1L3U - chains C and A of the 3 polymer chains in the assembly; structure by X-ray diffraction, 1.80 A resolution.

# Chain C
Molecule: 16-nt DNA strand
Sequence (16 nucleotides; numbered 0 to 15; the number before each row is that of its first residue; numbering starts at 0):
     0 GACGTACGTG ATCGCA
Unresolved in the structure: 0-2

# Chain A
Molecule: DNA Polymerase I
From: Geobacillus stearothermophilus
Notes: EC 2.7.7.7; fragment: Bacillus Fragment (analogous to the E. coli Klenow Fragment)
UniProt: P52026 (DPO1_BACST); numbering as in UniProt (aligned over 304-876)
Sequence (580 residues; row label = number of the first residue in the row):
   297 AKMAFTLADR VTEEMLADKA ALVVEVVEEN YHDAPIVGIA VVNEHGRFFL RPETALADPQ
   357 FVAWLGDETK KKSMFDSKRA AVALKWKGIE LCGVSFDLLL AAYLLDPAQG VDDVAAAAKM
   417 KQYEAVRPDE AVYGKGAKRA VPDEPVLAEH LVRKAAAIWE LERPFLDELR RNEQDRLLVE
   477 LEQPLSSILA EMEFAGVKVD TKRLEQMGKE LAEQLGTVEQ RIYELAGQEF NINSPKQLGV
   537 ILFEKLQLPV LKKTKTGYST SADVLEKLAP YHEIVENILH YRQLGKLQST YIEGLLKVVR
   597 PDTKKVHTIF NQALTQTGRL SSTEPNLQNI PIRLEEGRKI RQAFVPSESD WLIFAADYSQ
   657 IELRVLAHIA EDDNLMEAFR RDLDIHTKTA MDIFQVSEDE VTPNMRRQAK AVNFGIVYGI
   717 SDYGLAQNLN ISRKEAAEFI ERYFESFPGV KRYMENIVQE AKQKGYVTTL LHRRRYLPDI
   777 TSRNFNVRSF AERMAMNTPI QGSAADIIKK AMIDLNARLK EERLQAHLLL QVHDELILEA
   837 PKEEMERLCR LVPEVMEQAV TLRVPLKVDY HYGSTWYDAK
Bound ions: Mg2+: Asp653, Tyr654, Asp830
Reported in the primary citation:
  - binding site for the 16-nt DNA strand (chain C): Tyr714
  - conformationally variable residues (helix shift): Tyr714

# Chain C / chain A interface
Pairs across the interface - 45 pairs, chain C then chain A:
  DG3(C) - Ala707(A)  base contact
  DG3(C) - Gly711(A)  base contact
  DG3(C) - Tyr714(A)  sugar contact
  DG3(C) - Gly715(A)  base contact
  DG3(C) - Ile716(A)  base contact
  DG3(C) - Ser717(A)  hydrogen bond to the base
  DG3(C) - Gly720(A)  base contact
  DG3(C) - Leu721(A)  base contact
  DG3(C) - Asn724(A)  base contact
  DG3(C) - Arg789(A)  hydrogen bond to the phosphate
  DT4(C) - Tyr714(A)  stacking on the base
  DT4(C) - Phe786(A)  phosphate contact
  DT4(C) - Arg789(A)  salt bridge to the phosphate
  DT4(C) - Asn793(A)  sugar contact
  DT4(C) - Gln797(A)  hydrogen bond to the base
  DA5(C) - Gln612(A)  phosphate contact
  DA5(C) - Thr613(A)  sugar contact
  DA5(C) - Arg615(A)  base contact
  DA5(C) - Arg771(A)  salt bridge to the phosphate
  DA5(C) - Phe786(A)  phosphate contact
  DA5(C) - Met790(A)  phosphate contact
  DA5(C) - Gln797(A)  hydrogen bond to the sugar
  DC6(C) - Leu610(A)  sugar contact
  DC6(C) - Thr611(A)  phosphate contact
  DC6(C) - Gln612(A)  hydrogen bond to the phosphate
  DC6(C) - Ser617(A)  phosphate contact
  DG7(C) - Lys582(A)  base contact
  DG7(C) - Leu610(A)  phosphate contact
  DG7(C) - Ser617(A)  hydrogen bond to the phosphate
  DG7(C) - Ser618(A)  sugar contact
  DG7(C) - Thr619(A)  phosphate contact
  DG7(C) - Asn622(A)  hydrogen bond to the sugar
  DT8(C) - Thr619(A)  phosphate contact
  DT8(C) - Glu620(A)  hydrogen bond to the phosphate
  DG9(C) - Ser585(A)  phosphate contact
  DG9(C) - Thr586(A)  sugar contact
  DG9(C) - Gly590(A)  phosphate contact
  DA10(C) - Asn529(A)  phosphate contact
  DA10(C) - Ser585(A)  hydrogen bond to the phosphate
  DT11(C) - Asn527(A)  hydrogen bond to the phosphate
  DT11(C) - Asn529(A)  sugar contact
  DT11(C) - Ser530(A)  hydrogen bond to the phosphate
  DC12(C) - Ser530(A)  hydrogen bond to the phosphate
  DC12(C) - Gln533(A)  hydrogen bond to the phosphate
  DG13(C) - Lys532(A)  salt bridge to the phosphate
Other interface residues (no listed pair), chain A (36 interface residues in all): Glu589, Asn625

# Summary
The interface between chain C and chain A involves 11 residues on one side and 36 on the other; the contacts
include 13 hydrogen bonds, 3 salt bridges and 1 aromatic stacking contact. Polar contacts include
DG3(C)-Ser717(A), DT4(C)-Gln797(A) and DA5(C)-Gln797(A). The paper reports a binding site for the 16-nt DNA
strand (chain C) at Tyr714(A); conformational variability at Tyr714(A).
Chain C is a 16-nt DNA strand and chain A is DNA Polymerase I (Geobacillus stearothermophilus); the structure,
Crystal Structure of Bacillus DNA Polymerase I Fragment product complex with 11 base pairs of duplex ..., was
determined by X-ray diffraction together with 1L3S, 1L3T, 1L3V, 1L5U and 1LV5 from the same study.
